PDB entry 5JJN | X-ray diffraction, 2.25 A resolution | chains B and D of the 4 polymer chains in the assembly

== Chain B (and D) ==
Molecule: Sensory rhodopsin II transducer
Organism: Natronomonas pharaonis
Notes: chain D of this document is another copy of the same molecule, construct and numbering; everything in this record applies to it too
Reference sequence: P42259 (HTR2_NATPH); residues 5-137 here = UniProt positions 5-137
Amino-acid sequence (141 residues; numbered 4 to 144; the number before each row is that of its first residue):
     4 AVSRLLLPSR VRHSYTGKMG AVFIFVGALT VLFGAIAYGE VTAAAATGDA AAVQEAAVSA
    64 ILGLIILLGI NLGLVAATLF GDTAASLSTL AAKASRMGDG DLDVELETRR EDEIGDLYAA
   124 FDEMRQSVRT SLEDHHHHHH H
Unresolved in the structure: 4-22, 84-144
Construct notes: expression tag (4, 138-144); engineered mutation F83 (Gly in P42259)
Residues lining bound ligands: eicosane (LFA): L65, I68, I69, G72
Reported in the primary citation:
  - mutagenesis - G83F: abolished signaling (citing earlier work)

== Interface between chain B and chain D ==
Pairs across the interface (40; chain B residue first):
  F26(B) with L75(D); A79(D), hydrophobic; F83(D), hydrophobic
  V29(B) with L75(D), hydrophobic
  T33(B) with L71(D)
  G37(B) with I68(D)
  A40(B) with I64(D)
  Y41(B) with I64(D)
  V44(B) with A60(D), hydrophobic; I64(D), hydrophobic
  T45(B) with Q57(D)
  A48(B) with Q57(D)
  G51(B) with A53(D)
  A53(B) with G51(D); A53(D); V56(D)
  V56(B) with A53(D); V56(D), hydrophobic; Q57(D)
  Q57(B) with T45(D); A48(D); V56(D)
  A60(B) with V44(D), hydrophobic; A60(D), hydrophobic
  I64(B) with Y41(D); L67(D)
  L67(B) with I64(D); L67(D), hydrophobic; L71(D)
  I68(B) with T33(D)
  L71(B) with T33(D); L71(D), hydrophobic
  L75(B) with F26(D); V29(D), hydrophobic; L75(D), hydrophobic; V78(D), hydrophobic
  A79(B) with F26(D), hydrophobic
  L82(B) with F83(D), hydrophobic
  F83(B) with L82(D), hydrophobic; F83(D), hydrophobic
Interface residues without a listed pair, chain B (27 interface residues in all): D52, V61, A63, N74, V78
Interface residues without a listed pair, chain D (28 interface residues in all): V34, G37, A40, D52, V61, A63, N74

== In short ==
27 residues of chain B face 28 of chain D across their interface. Bound to chain B: eicosane. The paper
reports that G83F of chain B abolishes signaling.
Both chains are Sensory rhodopsin II transducer (Natronomonas pharaonis). Entry 5JJN (Structure of the
SRII/HtrII(G83F) Complex in P212121 space group ("V" shape)) was determined by X-ray diffraction together with
5JJE, 5JJF and 5JJJ from the same study.
